3GCO - chains A and B; structure by X-ray diffraction, 2.80 A resolution.

Chain A:
Name: Protease degS
From: Escherichia coli
Notes: EC 3.4.21.-
UniProtKB: P0AEE3 (DEGS_ECOLI); residue numbers follow UniProt; this construct covers 27-355
Chain sequence (340 residues; numbered 16 to 355; the number before each row is that of its first residue):
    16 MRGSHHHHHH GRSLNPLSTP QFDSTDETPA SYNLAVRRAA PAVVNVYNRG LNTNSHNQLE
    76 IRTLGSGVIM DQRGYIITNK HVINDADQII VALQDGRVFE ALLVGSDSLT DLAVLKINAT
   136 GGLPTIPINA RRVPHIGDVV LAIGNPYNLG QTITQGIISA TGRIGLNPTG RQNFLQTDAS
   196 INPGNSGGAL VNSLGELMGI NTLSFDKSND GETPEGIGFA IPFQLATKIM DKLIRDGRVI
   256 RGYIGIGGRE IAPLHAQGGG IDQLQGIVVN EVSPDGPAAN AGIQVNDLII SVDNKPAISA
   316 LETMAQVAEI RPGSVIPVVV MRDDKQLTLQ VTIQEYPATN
Disordered / not traced: 16-37, 266-279, 355
Sequence notes: expression tag (16-26); engineered mutation P198 (His in P0AEE3), A320 (Asp in P0AEE3)
Modified residues: S201 (monoisopropylphosphorylserine; MIS)
Swiss-Prot annotation at these positions:
  - active site (Charge relay system): H96, D126
  - binding site (substrate): T184, I259 to R264, Y351
  - mutagenesis: D122 (D122A: Causes substantial reduction of peptidase activity. Binds activator peptides), Y162 (Y162A: Loss of peptidase activity. Binds activator peptides; Y162F: Loss of 60% of peptidase activity), R178 (R178A: Causes substantial reduction of peptidase activity), P183 (P183A: Loss of peptidase activity. Also affects an interface contact between the PDZ and protease domains), Q191 (Q191A: Loss of peptidase activity), E227 (E227A: Loss of peptidase activity), K243 (K243D: Increases the basal rate of RseA cleavage 3-fold, acts synergistically with an rseB disruption), R256 (R256A: Dramatically increases the basal rate of RseA cleavage; R256D: Dramatically increases the basal rate of RseA cleavage)
Reported in the primary citation:
  - mutagenesis - H198P (150-fold), H198P/D320A (20-fold to 100-fold), H198P/K243D (20-fold to 100-fold): increased catalytic activity on RseA
  - mutagenesis - H198P (7-fold): increased catalytic activity on YqF
  - mutagenesis - H198P/D320A, H198P/K243D: increased binding to OMP-peptide
  - mutagenesis - K243D, D320A: increased catalytic activity (citing earlier work)
  - contacts within the chain: Y162-P198
  - conformationally variable residues: L218, S219
  - mutagenesis - H198P (Kd 1.9 uM), K243D, D320A: increased binding to peptide

Chain B:
Name: DNRDGNVYQF peptide
Chain sequence (10 residues; row label = number of the first residue in the row):
   401 DNRDGNVYQF
Disordered / not traced: 401-406

Chain A / chain B interface:
Pairs across the interface - 17 pairs, chain A then chain B:
  P183(A) with Y408(B)
  T184(A) with V407(B)
  Y258(A) with F410(B)
  I259(A) with F410(B), hydrogen bond (backbone-backbone)
  G260(A) with F410(B), hydrogen bond (backbone-backbone)
  I261(A) with Y408(B); Q409(B); F410(B), hydrogen bond (backbone-backbone)
  G262(A) with Y408(B); Q409(B)
  G263(A) with V407(B), hydrogen bond (backbone-backbone); Y408(B), hydrogen bond (backbone-backbone)
  R264(A) with V407(B)
  E286(A) with Q409(B), hydrogen bond
  M319(A) with Q409(B); F410(B), hydrophobic
  V322(A) with F410(B)
Interface residues without a listed pair, chain A (16 interface residues in all): G185, G257, A315, Y351

Overview:
Chain A and chain B form an interface of 16 and 4 residues respectively; the contacts include 6 hydrogen
bonds. Among the polar pairs are G260(A)-F410(B), I261(A)-F410(B) and E286(A)-Q409(B). From the paper: H198P,
H198P/D320A and H198P/K243D of chain A increase catalytic activity on RseA; conformational variability at
L218(A) and S219(A); 5 substitutions were tested in all.
Here chain A is Protease degS (Escherichia coli) and chain B is DNRDGNVYQF peptide. Entry 3GCO (Crystal
structure of DegS H198P/D320A mutant modified by DFP in complex with DNRDGNVYQF OMP peptide) was determined by
X-ray diffraction (same publication as 3GDS).
